Entry 9MJN (electron microscopy, 12.70 A resolution (very low resolution: no residue pairs are listed; an interface is given only as per-side residue counts)); this record covers chains dd and de of the 1996 polymer chains in the assembly.

== Chain dd (and de) ==
Molecule: Dit-like phage tail protein N-terminal domain-containing protein
From: Pectobacterium phage phiTE
Notes: chain de of this document is another copy of the same molecule, construct and numbering; everything in this record applies to it too
UniProtKB: K9L594 (K9L594_9CAUD); residue numbers follow UniProt; this construct covers 1-284
Amino-acid sequence (284 residues; row label = number of the first residue in the row):
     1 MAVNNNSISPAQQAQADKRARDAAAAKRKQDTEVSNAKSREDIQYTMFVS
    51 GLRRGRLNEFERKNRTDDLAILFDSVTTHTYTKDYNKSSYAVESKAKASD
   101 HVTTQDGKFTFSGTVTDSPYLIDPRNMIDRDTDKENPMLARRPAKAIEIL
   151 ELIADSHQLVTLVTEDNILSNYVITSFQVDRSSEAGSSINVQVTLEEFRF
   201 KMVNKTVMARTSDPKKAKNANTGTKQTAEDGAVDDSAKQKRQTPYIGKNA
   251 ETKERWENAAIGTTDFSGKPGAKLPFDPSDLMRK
Disordered / not traced: 1-7, 201-209, 266-284 (chain de: 1-7, 95-96, 202-209, 266-284)

== How chain dd and chain de interact ==
At this resolution (13 A) residue pairs are not listed: 31 residues of chain dd and 38 of chain de lie at the interface.

== Summary ==
31 residues of chain dd face 38 of chain de across their interface.
Both chains are Dit-like phage tail protein N-terminal domain-containing protein (Pectobacterium phage phiTE).
Entry 9MJN (Near complete virion structure of bacteriophage PhiTE) was determined by electron microscopy
together with 9CB9, 9CBA, 9CC7, 9CUL and 9CUY from the same study.
